Entry 3B8D (X-ray diffraction, 2.00 A resolution); this record covers chains A and D of the 4 polymer chains in the assembly.

[Chain A (and D)]
Name: Fructose-bisphosphate aldolase A
From: Oryctolagus cuniculus
Notes: EC 4.1.2.13; chain D of this document is another copy of the same molecule, construct and numbering; everything in this record applies to it too
Reference sequence: P00883 (ALDOA_RABIT); residues 1-363 here correspond to UniProt positions 2-364 (UniProt number = residue number + 1)
Sequence (363 residues; each row starts with the number of its first residue):
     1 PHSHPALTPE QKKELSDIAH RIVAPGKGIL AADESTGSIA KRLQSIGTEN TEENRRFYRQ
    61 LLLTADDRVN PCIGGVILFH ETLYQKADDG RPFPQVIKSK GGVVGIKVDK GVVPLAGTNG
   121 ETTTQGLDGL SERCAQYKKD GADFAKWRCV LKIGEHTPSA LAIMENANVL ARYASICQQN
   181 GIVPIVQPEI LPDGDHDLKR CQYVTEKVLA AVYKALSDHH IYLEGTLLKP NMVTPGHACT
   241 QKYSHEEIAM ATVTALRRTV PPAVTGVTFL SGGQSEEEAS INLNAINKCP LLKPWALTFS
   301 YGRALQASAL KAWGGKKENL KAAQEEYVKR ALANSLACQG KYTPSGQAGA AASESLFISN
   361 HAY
Sequence notes: engineered mutation Gln-187 (Glu188 in P00883)
Curated features (UniProtKB/Swiss-Prot):
  - active site: Lys-229 (Schiff-base intermediate with dihydroxyacetone-P)
  - binding site (beta-D-fructose 1,6-bisphosphate): Arg-42, Ser-271 to Gly-273, Ser-300, Arg-303
  - site: Cys-72 (Essential for substrate cleavage), Lys-107 (Essential for substrate cleavage), Lys-146 (Alkylation inactivates the enzyme), His-361 (Alkylation inactivates the enzyme), Tyr-363 (Necessary for preference for fructose 1,6-bisphosphate over fructose 1-phosphate)
  - modified residue: Thr-8 (Phosphothreonine), Ser-35 (Phosphoserine), Ser-38 (Phosphoserine), Lys-41 (N6-acetyllysine), Ser-45 (Phosphoserine), Lys-98 (N6-(2-hydroxyisobutyryl)lysine), Lys-107 (N6-acetyllysine), Lys-110 (N6-acetyllysine), Ser-131 (Phosphoserine), Lys-146 (N6-(2-hydroxyisobutyryl)lysine), Ser-271 (Phosphoserine), Lys-311 (N6-malonyllysine), Lys-329 (N6-acetyllysine), Asn-360 (Deamidated asparagine)
  - cross-link: Lys-41 (Glycyl lysine isopeptide (Lys-Gly) (interchain with G-Cter in SUMO1))
From the paper describing this entry:
  - mutagenesis - E187Q, E189Q: decreased catalytic activity
  - contacts within the chain: Lys-146/Lys-229, Arg-148/Glu-189 (hydrogen bond), Gln-187/Glu-189 (hydrogen bond), Lys-229/Leu-270
  - conformationally variable residues (order/disorder transition, side-chain flip): Lys-146, Gln-187, Glu-189, Lys-229, Pro-344 to Tyr-363
  - mutagenesis - E189A: unchanged catalytic activity
  - catalytic residues: Glu-189
  - catalytic residues: Lys-229 (citing earlier work)

[How chain A and chain D interact]
Contacting residue pairs (57):
  Pro-1(A) with Pro-158(D); Ile-163(D); Arg-200(D), hydrogen bond (backbone-side chain); Tyr-203(D), hydrophobic; Val-204(D); Lys-207(D)
  His-2(A) with Gly-154(D); Glu-155(D), hydrogen bond (side chain-backbone); Arg-200(D), hydrogen bond; Tyr-203(D)
  Ser-3(A) with Tyr-203(D)
  Gly-154(A) with His-2(D)
  Glu-155(A) with His-2(D), salt bridge
  Thr-157(A) with Pro-1(D)
  Pro-158(A) with Pro-1(D)
  Arg-200(A) with Pro-1(D), hydrogen bond (side chain-backbone); His-2(D), hydrogen bond
  Tyr-203(A) with Pro-1(D), hydrophobic; His-2(D); Ser-3(D); His-220(D), hydrogen bond
  Val-204(A) with Pro-1(D)
  Lys-207(A) with Ser-217(D), hydrogen bond (side chain-backbone); His-220(D), hydrogen bond
  Ala-210(A) with Lys-214(D); Ser-217(D)
  Ala-211(A) with Lys-214(D)
  Lys-214(A) with Ala-210(D); Ala-211(D); Lys-214(D)
  Ser-217(A) with Lys-207(D), hydrogen bond (backbone-side chain); Ala-210(D)
  His-220(A) with Tyr-203(D), hydrogen bond; Lys-207(D)
  Tyr-222(A) with Arg-258(D)
  Leu-223(A) with Arg-258(D)
  Glu-224(A) with Arg-258(D), salt bridge
  Arg-257(A) with Pro-261(D); Pro-262(D); Ala-263(D), hydrogen bond (backbone-backbone)
  Arg-258(A) with Leu-223(D); Glu-224(D), salt bridge; Pro-261(D); Ala-263(D)
  Val-260(A) with Pro-262(D)
  Pro-261(A) with Arg-257(D); Arg-258(D)
  Pro-262(A) with Arg-257(D), hydrogen bond (backbone-side chain); Val-260(D); Pro-294(D), hydrophobic; Trp-295(D), hydrophobic
  Ala-263(A) with Arg-257(D), hydrogen bond (backbone-backbone); Arg-258(D)
  Leu-292(A) with Pro-294(D), hydrophobic
  Pro-294(A) with Pro-262(D), hydrophobic; Leu-292(D), hydrophobic
  Trp-295(A) with Pro-262(D), hydrophobic
Also at the interface, not in a pair above, chain A (31 interface residues in all): Ile-163, Thr-254, Thr-259
Also at the interface, not in a pair above, chain D (31 interface residues in all): His-156, Tyr-222, Thr-254, Thr-259

[In short]
Chain A and chain D each contribute 31 residues to their interface, with 13 hydrogen bonds and 3 salt bridges.
Among the polar pairs are Glu-155(A)/His-2(D), Glu-224(A)/Arg-258(D) and Pro-1(A)/Arg-200(D). The paper
reports catalytic residues Glu-189(A) and Lys-229(A); E187Q and E189Q of chain A reduce catalytic activity.
Both chains are Fructose-bisphosphate aldolase A (Oryctolagus cuniculus). Entry 3B8D (Fructose
1,6-bisphosphate aldolase from rabbit muscle) was determined by X-ray diffraction together with 1EWD, 1EWE and
1EX5 from the same study.
